Entry 6F7S (X-ray diffraction, 3.37 A resolution); this record covers chains A and C.

# Chain A
Name: Serrate RNA effector molecule homolog
From: Homo sapiens
UniProt: Q9BXP5 (SRRT_HUMAN), isoform Q9BXP5-4; residue numbers follow UniProt; this construct covers 147-270
Chain sequence (124 residues; row label = number of the first residue in the row):
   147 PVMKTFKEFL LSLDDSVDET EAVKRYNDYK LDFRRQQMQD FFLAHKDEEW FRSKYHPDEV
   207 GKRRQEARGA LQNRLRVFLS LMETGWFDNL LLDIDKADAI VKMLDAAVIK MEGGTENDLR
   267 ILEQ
Unresolved in the structure: 147, 270
Curated features (UniProtKB/Swiss-Prot):
  - cross-link: K150 (Glycyl lysine isopeptide (Lys-Gly) (interchain with G-Cter in SUMO2))

# Chain C
Name: Serrate RNA effector molecule homolog
From: Homo sapiens
UniProt: Q9BXP5 (SRRT_HUMAN), isoform Q9BXP5-4; residue numbers follow UniProt; this construct covers 408-567, 599-763
Chain sequence (331 residues; each row starts with the number of its first residue; note: 25 numbers in that range are skipped by the numbering (no residue carries them; nothing is unmodelled there)):
   408 GLECKPRPLH KTCSLFMRNI APNISRAEII SLCKRYPGFM RVALSEPQPE RRFFRRGWVT
   468 FDRSVNIKEI CWNLQNIRLR ECELSPGVNR DLTRRVRNIN GITQHKQIVR NDIKLAAKLI
   528 HTLDDRTQLW ASEPGTPPLP TSLPSQNPIL KNITDYLIEE
   593 GSGSGSERDE KLIKVLDKLL LYLRIVHSLD YYNTCEYPNE DEMPNRCGII HVRGPMPPNR
   653 ISHGEVLEWQ KTFEEKLTPL LSVRESLSEE EAQKMGRKDP EQEVEKFVTS NTQELGKDKW
   713 LCPLSGKKFK GPEFVRKHIF NKHAEKIEEV KKEVAFFNNF LTDAKRPALP E
Unresolved in the structure: 408-410, 567, 593-599, 763
Differences from the reference sequence: linker (593-598)
What the authors report for this chain:
  - post-translational modification sites: T543 (citing earlier work)
  - conformationally variable residues (order/disorder transition): A538 to S552
  - mutagenesis - F423A/R425A/R463A/W465A, R425G/R470G/R497A/R502A: decreased binding to ssRNA
  - mutagenesis - K719A/K722A/K734A: unchanged binding to ssRNA
  - mutagenesis - K719A/K722A/K734A: abolished binding to FARB

# How chain A and chain C interact
Contacting residue pairs (112; chain A residue first):
  L177(A) with E683(C)
  R180(A) with M687(C)
  R181(A) with K686(C), hydrogen bond (side chain-backbone); M687(C), hydrogen bond (side chain-backbone); G688(C)
  M184(A) with F749(C), hydrophobic; F752(C); L753(C), hydrophobic; R758(C)
  F187(A) with F460(C), hydrophobic; F752(C), hydrophobic; P759(C); A760(C), hydrophobic
  F188(A) with F748(C), hydrophobic; F749(C), hydrophobic; F752(C), hydrophobic
  H191(A) with F460(C)
  K192(A) with F748(C)
  E194(A) with P429(C)
  E195(A) with S432(C), hydrogen bond; R433(C), hydrogen bond (side chain-backbone)
  W196(A) with P429(C); P454(C), hydrophobic; F460(C), hydrophobic; R462(C); P759(C), hydrophobic
  F197(A) with F748(C), hydrophobic; F752(C), hydrophobic
  R198(A) with E745(C), salt bridge
  K200(A) with E453(C), salt bridge
  Y201(A) with F748(C); N751(C), hydrogen bond (backbone-side chain); F752(C), hydrophobic; D755(C), hydrogen bond; P759(C)
  H202(A) with E745(C); F748(C)
  P203(A) with K744(C); A747(C), hydrophobic
  D204(A) with K744(C), salt bridge
  R214(A) with T534(C), hydrogen bond (side chain-backbone); Q535(C), hydrogen bond
  A216(A) with D633(C)
  L217(A) with T534(C); L536(C), hydrophobic; V618(C); H619(C)
  Q218(A) with L536(C)
  N219(A) with R638(C)
  R220(A) with I617(C), hydrogen bond (side chain-backbone); V618(C); S620(C), hydrogen bond; E632(C), salt bridge; D633(C), salt bridge; R638(C), hydrogen bond (side chain-backbone); C639(C)
  L221(A) with L536(C), hydrophobic; W537(C), hydrophobic; Y614(C), hydrophobic
  F224(A) with I556(C), hydrophobic; K610(C); L613(C); Y614(C); I617(C), hydrophobic; V618(C), hydrophobic
  F233(A) with L613(C), hydrophobic; I617(C), hydrophobic
  L236(A) with D609(C)
  L237(A) with D609(C)
  L238(A) with D609(C), hydrogen bond (backbone-side chain); L612(C), hydrophobic; V644(C); R645(C), hydrogen bond (backbone-side chain)
  D239(A) with R600(C), salt bridge; V644(C); R645(C), salt bridge
  I240(A) with N505(C); V644(C); R645(C)
  A243(A) with V503(C)
  I246(A) with I642(C), hydrophobic; V644(C), hydrophobic
  V247(A) with R502(C); V503(C), hydrophobic
  M249(A) with L613(C), hydrophobic; I617(C), hydrophobic
  L250(A) with R502(C); C639(C), hydrophobic; G640(C); I642(C), hydrophobic
  D251(A) with H417(C); R502(C), salt bridge
  V254(A) with R638(C); C639(C)
  I255(A) with L416(C); H417(C)
  M257(A) with I617(C), hydrophobic; R638(C)
  E258(A) with L416(C); M447(C); R448(C), salt bridge; R638(C), salt bridge
  G260(A) with L416(C)
  N263(A) with C411(C), hydrogen bond (side chain-backbone); P413(C)
  D264(A) with P413(C); R414(C), salt bridge
  I267(A) with P413(C); R414(C); P415(C), hydrophobic; H417(C)
  L268(A) with H417(C)
Other interface residues (no listed pair), chain A (52 interface residues in all): Q185, L225, L227, M228, G259
Other interface residues (no listed pair), chain C (68 interface residues in all): K412, N430, R533, P555, I605, K606, R616, Y624, G646, P647, Q685

# Summary
Chain A and chain C form an interface of 52 and 68 residues respectively, with 14 hydrogen bonds and 11 salt
bridges. Among the polar pairs are R198(A)-E745(C), K200(A)-E453(C) and D204(A)-K744(C). From the paper:
F423A/R425A/R463A/W465A and R425G/R470G/R497A/R502A of chain C reduce binding to ssRNA; a modification site at
T543(C).
Chain A is Serrate RNA effector molecule homolog and chain C is Serrate RNA effector molecule homolog, both
from Homo sapiens; the structure, Crystal structure of Human ARS2 residues 147-270 + 408-763 with deletion of
loop B, was determined by X-ray diffraction together with 6F7J, 6F7P and 6F8D from the same study.
